PDB entry 3MEV | X-ray diffraction, 1.83 A resolution | chains B and D of the 4 polymer chains in the assembly

== Chain B ==
Name: SAGA-associated factor 29 homolog
From: Homo sapiens
Reference sequence: Q96ES7 (SGF29_HUMAN); numbering as in UniProt (aligned over 115-293)
Amino-acid sequence (180 residues; row label = number of the first residue in the row):
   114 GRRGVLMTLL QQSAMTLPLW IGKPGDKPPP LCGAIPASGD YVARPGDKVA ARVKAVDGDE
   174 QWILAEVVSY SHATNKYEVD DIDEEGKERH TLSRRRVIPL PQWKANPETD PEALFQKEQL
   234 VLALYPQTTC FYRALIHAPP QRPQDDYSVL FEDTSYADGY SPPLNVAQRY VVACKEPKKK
Disordered / not traced: 292-293
Modified / non-standard residues: Mse120 (selenomethionine; parent Met); Mse128 (selenomethionine; parent Met)
Sequence notes: expression tag (114)
Curated features (UniProtKB/Swiss-Prot):
  - region: Asp194 to Asp196 (Histone H3K4me3 N-terminus binding), Gln240 to Cys243 (Histone H3K4me3 N-terminus binding), Phe264 to Asp266 (Histone H3K4me3 binding)
  - site (Histone H3K4me3 binding): Tyr238, Tyr245
  - modified residue: Lys288 (N6-acetyllysine)
  - mutagenesis: Trp175 (W175A: Does not strongly affect binding to H3K4me), Glu179 (E179A: Does not strongly affect binding to H3K4me), Asp194 (D194A/R: Abolishes H3K4me3 binding), Asp196 (D196R: Abolishes H3K4me3 binding), Pro214 (P214A: Does not strongly affect binding to H3K4me), Gln232 (Q232A: Does not strongly affect binding to H3K4me), Tyr238 (Y238A: Strongly reduced H3K4me3 binding; Y238F: Does not affect binding to H3K4me3), Gln240 (Q240A: Slightly reduced H3K4me3 binding), Thr242 (T242A: Almost abolished H3K4me3 binding), Tyr245 (Y245A: Abolishes H3K4me3 binding; Y245F: Reduced H3K4me3 binding), Pro256 (P256A: Does not strongly affect binding to H3K4me), Phe264 (F264A: Strongly reduced binding to H3K4me3), 2 further mutagenesis entries in UniProt
Reported in the primary citation:
  - mutagenesis - D194A/D196A, D194A, D194R, D196R, Y245A: abolished binding to Histone H3 (chain D)
  - mutagenesis - D196A (12-fold), Y238A, T242A, F264A, D266A: decreased binding to Histone H3 (chain D)

== Chain D ==
Name: Histone H3
Reference sequence: Q92133 (Q92133_XENLA); residues 1-8 here correspond to UniProt positions 2-9 (UniProt number = residue number + 1)
Amino-acid sequence (8 residues; each row starts with the number of its first residue):
     1 AATKQTAR
Disordered / not traced: 5-8
Modified / non-standard residues: Lys4 (n-trimethyllysine; M3L)
Sequence notes: engineered mutation Ala2 (Arg3 in Q92133)

== How chain B and chain D interact ==
Residue-residue contacts - 17 pairs, chain B then chain D:
  Mse120(B) - Ala2(D)  hydrophobic
  Ile176(B) - Ala1(D)  hydrophobic
  Asp194(B) - Ala1(D)  hydrogen bond (side chain-backbone)
  Asp196(B) - Ala1(D)  hydrogen bond (side chain-backbone)
  Asp196(B) - Ala2(D)
  Tyr238(B) - Lys4(D)
  Thr241(B) - Ala2(D)
  Thr241(B) - Thr3(D)
  Thr241(B) - Lys4(D)
  Thr242(B) - Ala1(D)
  Thr242(B) - Ala2(D)  hydrogen bond (side chain-backbone)
  Cys243(B) - Ala1(D)  hydrophobic
  Cys243(B) - Ala2(D)  hydrogen bond (side chain-backbone)
  Cys243(B) - Thr3(D)
  Tyr245(B) - Lys4(D)  hydrogen bond (side chain-backbone)
  Glu265(B) - Lys4(D)
  Asp266(B) - Lys4(D)
Other interface residues (no listed pair), chain B (12 interface residues in all): Phe264
From the paper, about this interface:
  - pairs named by the authors: Asp194(B)-Ala1(D), Asp196(B)-Ala1(D) (hydrogen bond), Asp266(B)-Lys4(D)

== Overview ==
The interface between chain B and chain D involves 12 residues on one side and 4 on the other, with 5 hydrogen
bonds. Among the polar pairs are Asp194(B)-Ala1(D), Asp196(B)-Ala1(D) and Thr242(B)-Ala2(D). The authors
report contacts between Asp194(B) and Ala1(D) and Asp266(B) and Lys4(D); a hydrogen bond between Asp196(B) and
Ala1(D). From the paper: D194A/D196A, D194A and D194R of chain B, among others, abolish binding to Histone H3
(chain D); D196A, Y238A and T242A of chain B, among others, reduce binding to Histone H3 (chain D); 10
substitutions were tested in all.
Here chain B is SAGA-associated factor 29 homolog (Homo sapiens) and chain D is Histone H3. Entry 3MEV
(Crystal structure of SGF29 in complex with R2AK4me3) was determined by X-ray diffraction (same publication as
3ME9, 3MEA, 3MET, 3MEU, 3MP1 and 3MP6).
